Entry 2QRQ (X-ray diffraction, 1.80 A resolution); this record covers chain A.

== Chain A ==
Name: Glycogen phosphorylase, muscle form
Organism: Oryctolagus cuniculus
Notes: EC 2.4.1.1
UniProtKB: P00489 (PYGM_RABIT); residues 1-842 here correspond to UniProt positions 2-843 (UniProt number = residue number + 1)
Chain sequence (842 residues; row label = number of the first residue in the row):
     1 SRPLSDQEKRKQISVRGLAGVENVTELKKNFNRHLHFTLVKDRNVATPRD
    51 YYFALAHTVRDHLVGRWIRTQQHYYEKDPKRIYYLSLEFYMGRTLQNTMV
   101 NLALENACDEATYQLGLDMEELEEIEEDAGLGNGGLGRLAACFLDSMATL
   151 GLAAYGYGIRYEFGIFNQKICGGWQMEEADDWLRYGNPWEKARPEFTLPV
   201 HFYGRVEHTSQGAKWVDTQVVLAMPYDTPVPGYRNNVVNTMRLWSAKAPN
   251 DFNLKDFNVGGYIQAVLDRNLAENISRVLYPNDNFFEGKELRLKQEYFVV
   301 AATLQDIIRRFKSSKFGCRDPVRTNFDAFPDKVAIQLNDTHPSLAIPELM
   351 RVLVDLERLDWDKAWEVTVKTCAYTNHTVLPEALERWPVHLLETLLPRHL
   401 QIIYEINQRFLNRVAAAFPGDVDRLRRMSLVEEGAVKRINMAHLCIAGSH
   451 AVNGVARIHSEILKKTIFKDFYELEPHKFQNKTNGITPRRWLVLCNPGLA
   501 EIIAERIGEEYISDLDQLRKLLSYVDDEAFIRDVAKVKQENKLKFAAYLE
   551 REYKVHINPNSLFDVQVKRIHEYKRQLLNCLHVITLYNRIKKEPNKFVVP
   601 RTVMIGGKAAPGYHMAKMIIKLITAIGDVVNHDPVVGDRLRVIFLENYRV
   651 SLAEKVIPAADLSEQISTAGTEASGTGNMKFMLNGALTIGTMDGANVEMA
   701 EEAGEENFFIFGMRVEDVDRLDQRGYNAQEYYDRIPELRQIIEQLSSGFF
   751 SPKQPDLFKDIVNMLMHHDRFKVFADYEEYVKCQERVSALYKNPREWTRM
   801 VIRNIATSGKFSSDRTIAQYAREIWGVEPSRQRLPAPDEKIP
Unresolved in the structure: 1-9, 252-260, 316-324, 836-842
Modified positions: K680 ((2S)-2-amino-6-[[3-hydroxy-2-methyl-5-(phosphonooxymethyl)pyridin-4-yl]methylideneamino]hexanoic acid; LLP)
Ligand contacts: S13 ((3S,5R,7R,8S,9S,10R)-7-(hydroxymethyl)-3-(4-methylphenyl)-1,6-dioxa-2-azaspiro[4.5]decane-8,9,10-triol): E88, G135, L136, L139, N282, D283, R292, H341, H377, V455, N484, Y573, E672, A673, S674, G675, T676
Swiss-Prot annotation at these positions:
  - binding site (AMP): D42, Y75, R309 to C318
  - site: C108 (Involved in the association of subunits), C142 (Involved in the association of subunits), Y155 (Can be labeled by an AMP analog)
  - modified residue: S1 (N-acetylserine), S14 (Phosphoserine), Y203 (Phosphotyrosine), Y226 (Phosphotyrosine), S429 (Phosphoserine), Y472 (Phosphotyrosine), S513 (Phosphoserine), K680 (N6-(pyridoxal phosphate)lysine), S746 (Phosphoserine), S747 (Phosphoserine)

== Overview ==
Chain A binds compound S13. UniProt lists 12 AMP-binding residues.
Chain A is Glycogen phosphorylase, muscle form (Oryctolagus cuniculus); the structure, Glycogen Phosphorylase
b in complex with (1R)-3'-(4-methylphenyl)-spiro[1,5-anhydro-D-glucitol-1,5'-isoxazoline], was determined by
X-ray diffraction, deposited together with 2QRG, 2QRH, 2QRM and 2QRP.
